6WPH - chains A and B of the 4 polymer chains in the assembly; structure by X-ray diffraction, 2.72 A resolution.

Chain A:
Name: Reverse transcriptase/ribonuclease H
Organism: Human immunodeficiency virus type 1 group M subtype B (isolate HXB2)
Notes: EC 2.7.7.49, 2.7.7.7, 3.1.26.13
UniProt: P04585 (POL_HV1H2); residues 1-560 here correspond to UniProt positions 588-1147 (UniProt number = residue number + 587)
Chain sequence (560 residues; each row starts with the number of its first residue):
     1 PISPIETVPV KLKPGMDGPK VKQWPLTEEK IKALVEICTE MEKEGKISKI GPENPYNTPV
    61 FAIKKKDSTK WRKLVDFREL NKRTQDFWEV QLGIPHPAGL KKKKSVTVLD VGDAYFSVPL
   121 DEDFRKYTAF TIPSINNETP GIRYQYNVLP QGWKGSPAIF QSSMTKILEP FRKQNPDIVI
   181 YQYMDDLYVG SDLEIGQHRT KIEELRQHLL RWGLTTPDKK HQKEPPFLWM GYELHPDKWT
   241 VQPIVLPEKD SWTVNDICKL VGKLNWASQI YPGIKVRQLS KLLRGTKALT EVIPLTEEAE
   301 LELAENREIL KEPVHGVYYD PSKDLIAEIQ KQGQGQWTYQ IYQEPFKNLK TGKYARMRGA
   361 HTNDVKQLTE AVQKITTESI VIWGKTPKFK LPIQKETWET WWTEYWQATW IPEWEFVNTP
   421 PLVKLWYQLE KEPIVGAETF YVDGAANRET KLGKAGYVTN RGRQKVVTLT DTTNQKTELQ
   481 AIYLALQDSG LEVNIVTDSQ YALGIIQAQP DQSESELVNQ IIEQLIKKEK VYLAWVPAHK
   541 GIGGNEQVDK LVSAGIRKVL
Unresolved in the structure: 134-141, 557-560
Differences from the reference sequence: engineered mutation Cys258 (Gln845 in P04585), Ser280 (Cys867 in P04585)
Metal / ion sites: Mg2+: Asp443, Glu478, Asp498
Small-molecule neighbours: ftc-mp (43X; [(2R,5S)-5-(4-amino-5-fluoro-2-oxopyrimidin-1(2H)-yl)-1,3-oxathiolan-2-yl]methyl dihydrogen phosphate): Arg72, Asp110, Tyr115, Gln151, Met184, Asp185
Curated features (UniProtKB/Swiss-Prot):
  - region: Phe227 to His235 (RT 'primer grip')
  - motif: Trp398 to Trp414 (Tryptophan repeat motif)
  - binding site (Mg(2+)): Asp110, Asp185, Asp186, Asp443, Glu478, Asp498, Asp549
  - site: Trp401 (Essential for RT p66/p51 heterodimerization), Trp414 (Essential for RT p66/p51 heterodimerization), Phe440, Tyr441 (Cleavage), Leu560 (Cleavage)
What the authors report for this chain:
  - binding site for ftc-mp: Arg72, Asp185

Chain B:
Name: p51 RT
Organism: Human immunodeficiency virus type 1 group M subtype B (isolate HXB2)
Notes: EC 2.7.7.-, 3.1.-.-
UniProt: P04585 (POL_HV1H2); residues 1-440 here correspond to UniProt positions 588-1027 (UniProt number = residue number + 587)
Chain sequence (452 residues; row label = number of the first residue in the row; numbers below 1 keep their minus sign (Met-11 is residue -11)):
   -11 MGSSHHHHHH SSPISPIETV PVKLKPGMDG PKVKQWPLTE EKIKALVEIC TEMEKEGKIS
    49 KIGPENPYNT PVFAIKKKDS TKWRKLVDFR ELNKRTQDFW EVQLGIPHPA GLKKKKSVTV
   109 LDVGDAYFSV PLDEDFRKYT AFTIPSINNE TPGIRYQYNV LPQGWKGSPA IFQSSMTKIL
   169 EPFRKQNPDI VIYQYMDDLY VGSDLEIGQH RTKIEELRQH LLRWGLTTPD KKHQKEPPFL
   229 WMGYELHPDK WTVQPIVLPE KDSWTVNDIQ KLVGKLNWAS QIYPGIKVRQ LSKLLRGTKA
   289 LTEVIPLTEE AELELAENRE ILKEPVHGVY YDPSKDLIAE IQKQGQGQWT YQIYQEPFKN
   349 LKTGKYARMR GAHTNDVKQL TEAVQKITTE SIVIWGKTPK FKLPIQKETW ETWWTEYWQA
   409 TWIPEWEFVN TPPLVKLWYQ LEKEPIVGAE TF
Unresolved in the structure: -11 to 5, 66-67, 87-95, 212-232, 429-440
Differences from the reference sequence: expression tag (-11 to 0); engineered mutation Ser280 (Cys867 in P04585)
Curated features (UniProtKB/Swiss-Prot):
  - region: Phe227 to His235 (RT 'primer grip')
  - motif: Trp398 to Trp414 (Tryptophan repeat motif)
  - binding site (Mg(2+)): Asp110, Asp185, Asp186
  - site: Trp401 (Essential for RT p66/p51 heterodimerization), Trp414 (Essential for RT p66/p51 heterodimerization), Phe440 (Cleavage)

Interface between chain A and chain B:
Contacting residue pairs - 124 pairs, chain A then chain B:
  Val8(A) - Glu53(B)
  Pro9(A) - Glu53(B)
  Gln85(A) - Glu53(B)  hydrogen bond (side chain-backbone)
  Asp86(A) - Lys20(B)  salt bridge
  Asp86(A) - Glu53(B)
  Asp86(A) - Pro55(B)
  Phe87(A) - Pro52(B)
  Phe87(A) - Glu53(B)
  Trp88(A) - Lys20(B)
  Trp88(A) - Val21(B)
  Trp88(A) - Lys22(B)
  Trp88(A) - Pro52(B)  hydrogen bond (backbone-backbone)
  Trp88(A) - Asn54(B)
  Trp88(A) - Pro55(B)
  Trp88(A) - Asn57(B)
  Trp88(A) - Thr131(B)
  Trp88(A) - Arg143(B)
  Val90(A) - Pro140(B)
  Val90(A) - Gly141(B)  hydrogen bond (backbone-backbone)
  Val90(A) - Arg143(B)
  Leu92(A) - Thr131(B)
  Leu92(A) - Pro133(B)  hydrophobic
  Leu92(A) - Asn137(B)
  Gly93(A) - Asn137(B)  hydrogen bond (backbone-side chain)
  Ile94(A) - Asn137(B)
  Pro95(A) - Asn136(B)
  Pro95(A) - Asn137(B)
  His96(A) - Asn136(B)  hydrogen bond (backbone-side chain)
  Gly99(A) - Asn136(B)
  Ala158(A) - Pro52(B)
  Gln161(A) - Pro140(B)
  Ser162(A) - Pro52(B)
  Thr165(A) - Pro140(B)
  Thr165(A) - Ile142(B)
  Lys166(A) - Ile50(B)
  Glu169(A) - Lys49(B)  salt bridge
  Arg172(A) - Thr139(B)
  Val179(A) - Glu138(B)
  Ile180(A) - Glu138(B)
  Tyr181(A) - Asn136(B)  hydrogen bond
  Tyr181(A) - Glu138(B)
  Gln182(A) - Glu138(B)  hydrogen bond (backbone-backbone)
  Gln182(A) - Pro140(B)
  Arg358(A) - Gln394(B)
  Arg358(A) - Glu396(B)  salt bridge
  Glu370(A) - Gln394(B)  hydrogen bond
  Thr376(A) - Thr400(B)
  Thr376(A) - Trp401(B)
  Thr377(A) - Thr400(B)
  Ile380(A) - Pro25(B)
  Ile380(A) - Leu26(B)
  Ile380(A) - Thr27(B)
  Val381(A) - Pro25(B)  hydrophobic
  Val381(A) - Ile135(B)
  Val381(A) - Asn136(B)  hydrogen bond (backbone-backbone)
  Val381(A) - Asn137(B)
  Ile382(A) - Ile135(B)
  Ile382(A) - Asn136(B)
  Trp383(A) - Glu28(B)
  Gly384(A) - Thr27(B)
  Gly384(A) - Glu28(B)  hydrogen bond (backbone-backbone)
  Gly384(A) - Ile135(B)
  Trp402(A) - Lys331(B)  hydrogen bond (backbone-side chain)
  Trp402(A) - Thr362(B)
  Trp402(A) - Asp364(B)  hydrogen bond
  Tyr405(A) - Lys331(B)  hydrogen bond (backbone-side chain)
  Trp406(A) - Lys331(B)
  Trp406(A) - Asn418(B)
  Trp406(A) - Thr419(B)
  Trp406(A) - Lys424(B)
  Gln407(A) - Lys331(B)  hydrogen bond (backbone-side chain)
  Gln407(A) - Asp364(B)
  Gln407(A) - Pro392(B)
  Ala408(A) - Trp337(B)  hydrophobic
  Ala408(A) - Asp364(B)
  Ala408(A) - Pro392(B)  hydrogen bond (backbone-backbone)
  Ala408(A) - Ile393(B)
  Thr409(A) - Asp364(B)  hydrogen bond (backbone-side chain)
  Trp410(A) - Thr362(B)
  Trp410(A) - Asn363(B)
  Trp410(A) - Trp401(B)
  Trp410(A) - Tyr405(B)
  Pro412(A) - Trp401(B)
  Pro433(A) - Asn255(B)
  Pro433(A) - Leu289(B)  hydrophobic
  Pro433(A) - Thr290(B)
  Ile434(A) - Thr290(B)
  Val435(A) - Thr290(B)
  Thr439(A) - Lys287(B)
  Thr439(A) - Ala288(B)
  Thr439(A) - Leu289(B)  hydrogen bond (side chain-backbone)
  Tyr441(A) - Val254(B)
  Tyr441(A) - Gln258(B)  hydrogen bond
  Tyr441(A) - Thr286(B)
  Tyr441(A) - Lys287(B)  hydrogen bond (side chain-backbone)
  Tyr441(A) - Leu289(B)
  Val458(A) - Thr286(B)
  Thr459(A) - Thr286(B)
  Asn460(A) - Thr286(B)
  Asn460(A) - Lys287(B)
  Asn460(A) - Ala288(B)
  Asn494(A) - Leu289(B)
  Val496(A) - Gln258(B)
  Val496(A) - Leu289(B)  hydrophobic
  Gln500(A) - Leu422(B)
  Leu503(A) - Leu422(B)  hydrophobic
  Gln507(A) - Pro421(B)
  Tyr532(A) - Asn255(B)  hydrogen bond
  Tyr532(A) - Lys259(B)
  Tyr532(A) - Leu289(B)  hydrophobic
  Trp535(A) - Leu422(B)
  Trp535(A) - Trp426(B)  hydrophobic
  Val536(A) - Gln258(B)
  Pro537(A) - Gly262(B)
  Pro537(A) - Asn265(B)
  Lys540(A) - Asn265(B)
  Lys540(A) - Ser280(B)
  Ile542(A) - Val261(B)  hydrophobic
  Ile542(A) - Leu283(B)  hydrophobic
  Gly543(A) - Leu283(B)  hydrogen bond (backbone-backbone)
  Gly543(A) - Gly285(B)
  Gly544(A) - Gly285(B)  hydrogen bond (backbone-backbone)
  Gln547(A) - Gly285(B)
  Gln547(A) - Thr286(B)  hydrogen bond
Interface residues without a listed pair, chain A (78 interface residues in all): Gln91, Leu100, Lys101, Ile159, Arg356, Thr369, Val372, Gln373, Glu399, Thr403, Glu432, Gly436, Gly504, Ala534, Gly541
Interface residues without a listed pair, chain B (66 interface residues in all): Gly51, Tyr56, Arg284, Gln334, Gly359, Val365, Leu368, Thr397

In short:
78 residues of chain A and 66 residues of chain B are in contact; the contacts include 23 hydrogen bonds and 3
salt bridges. Polar contacts include Asp86(A)-Lys20(B), Glu169(A)-Lys49(B) and Arg358(A)-Glu396(B). Bound to
chain A: ftc-mp. The paper reports a binding site for ftc-mp at Arg72(A) and Asp185(A).
Here chain A is Reverse transcriptase/ribonuclease H and chain B is p51 RT, both from Human immunodeficiency
virus type 1 group M subtype B (isolate HXB2). Entry 6WPH (Structure of HIV-1 Reverse Transcriptase (RT) in
complex with dsDNA and (-)-FTC) was determined by X-ray diffraction, deposited together with 6WPF and 6WPJ.
